PDB entry 9BDH | X-ray diffraction, 3.00 A resolution | chains H and C of the 3 polymer chains in the assembly

[Chain H]
Molecule: Fab 45.1 Heavy Chain
From: Mus musculus
Notes: antibody fragment or engineered binder
Sequence (225 residues; row label = number of the first residue in the row):
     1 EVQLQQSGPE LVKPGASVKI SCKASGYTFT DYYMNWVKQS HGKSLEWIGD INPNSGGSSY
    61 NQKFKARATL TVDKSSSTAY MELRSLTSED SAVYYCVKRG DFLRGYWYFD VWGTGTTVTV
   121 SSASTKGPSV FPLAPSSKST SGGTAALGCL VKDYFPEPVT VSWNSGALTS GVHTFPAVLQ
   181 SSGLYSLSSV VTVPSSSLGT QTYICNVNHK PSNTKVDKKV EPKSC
Cystine bridges: Cys22-Cys96, Cys149-Cys205

[Chain C]
Molecule: GT10.2
From: Mus musculus
Sequence (153 residues; numbered 4 to 156; the number before each row is that of its first residue):
     4 VTQEDIIRAL ASPLIKDGMV DEDFAEYVIA RENRSPTGLQ AKGVGVAIPH TLGDYVRDNA
    64 ISVGILDKPV NFSGWYQSPD PVPVRVVFML AGRTWDDIVI VLKWIKDVIL DEEFMKRLLN
   124 MSDEEIYRQI YTRISKAPNL SGINFSREYV RHL
Covalent attachments: N-acetylglucosamine (NAG) linked to Asn74

[Chain H / chain C interface]
Contacting residue pairs - 34 pairs, chain H then chain C:
  Asp31(H) with Ser144(C)
  Tyr33(H) with Asp61(C); Asn62(C); Arg96(C)
  Asp50(H) with Arg96(C), salt bridge
  Asn52(H) with Asn62(C); Asp100(C)
  Asn54(H) with Asn142(C); Leu143(C), hydrogen bond (side chain-backbone); Ser144(C), hydrogen bond (side chain-backbone)
  Ser55(H) with Asp99(C); Asp100(C), hydrogen bond; Ile103(C)
  Gly56(H) with Asp99(C)
  Gly57(H) with Thr97(C); Asp99(C)
  Ser58(H) with Thr97(C)
  Arg99(H) with Arg60(C), hydrogen bond (side chain-backbone); Asp61(C), salt bridge
  Phe102(H) with Asp61(C)
  Leu103(H) with Met22(C); Asp61(C); Gly145(C); Ile146(C); Asn147(C)
  Arg104(H) with Asp20(C); Gly21(C); Asp61(C)
  Gly105(H) with Gly21(C); Arg60(C), hydrogen bond (backbone-side chain); Asp61(C)
  Tyr106(H) with Arg60(C)
  Trp107(H) with Arg60(C), hydrogen bond (side chain-backbone); Arg96(C)
Other interface residues (no listed pair), chain H (18 interface residues in all): Thr30, Ser59
Other interface residues (no listed pair), chain C (19 interface residues in all): Asp57, Pro141

[Summary]
18 residues of chain H face 19 of chain C across their interface, with 6 hydrogen bonds and 2 salt bridges.
Polar pairs include Asp50(H)-Arg96(C), Arg99(H)-Asp61(C) and Asn54(H)-Leu143(C). N-acetylglucosamine is
covalently linked to Asn74(C).
Chain H is Fab 45.1 Heavy Chain and chain C is GT10.2, both from Mus musculus; the structure, Crystal
structure of HIV-1 MPER scaffold in complex with antibody Fab Ab45.1, was determined by X-ray diffraction
(same publication as 9BDI).
